9UHT - chains A and I of the 10 polymer chains in the assembly; structure by electron microscopy, 2.89 A resolution.

# Chain A
Molecule: RNA-directed RNA polymerase nsp12
From: Severe acute respiratory syndrome coronavirus 2
Notes: EC 2.7.7.48, 2.7.7.50
Reference sequence: P0DTD1 (R1AB_SARS2); residues 1-932 here correspond to UniProt positions 4393-5324 (UniProt number = residue number + 4392)
Sequence (932 residues; numbered 1 to 932; the number before each row is that of its first residue):
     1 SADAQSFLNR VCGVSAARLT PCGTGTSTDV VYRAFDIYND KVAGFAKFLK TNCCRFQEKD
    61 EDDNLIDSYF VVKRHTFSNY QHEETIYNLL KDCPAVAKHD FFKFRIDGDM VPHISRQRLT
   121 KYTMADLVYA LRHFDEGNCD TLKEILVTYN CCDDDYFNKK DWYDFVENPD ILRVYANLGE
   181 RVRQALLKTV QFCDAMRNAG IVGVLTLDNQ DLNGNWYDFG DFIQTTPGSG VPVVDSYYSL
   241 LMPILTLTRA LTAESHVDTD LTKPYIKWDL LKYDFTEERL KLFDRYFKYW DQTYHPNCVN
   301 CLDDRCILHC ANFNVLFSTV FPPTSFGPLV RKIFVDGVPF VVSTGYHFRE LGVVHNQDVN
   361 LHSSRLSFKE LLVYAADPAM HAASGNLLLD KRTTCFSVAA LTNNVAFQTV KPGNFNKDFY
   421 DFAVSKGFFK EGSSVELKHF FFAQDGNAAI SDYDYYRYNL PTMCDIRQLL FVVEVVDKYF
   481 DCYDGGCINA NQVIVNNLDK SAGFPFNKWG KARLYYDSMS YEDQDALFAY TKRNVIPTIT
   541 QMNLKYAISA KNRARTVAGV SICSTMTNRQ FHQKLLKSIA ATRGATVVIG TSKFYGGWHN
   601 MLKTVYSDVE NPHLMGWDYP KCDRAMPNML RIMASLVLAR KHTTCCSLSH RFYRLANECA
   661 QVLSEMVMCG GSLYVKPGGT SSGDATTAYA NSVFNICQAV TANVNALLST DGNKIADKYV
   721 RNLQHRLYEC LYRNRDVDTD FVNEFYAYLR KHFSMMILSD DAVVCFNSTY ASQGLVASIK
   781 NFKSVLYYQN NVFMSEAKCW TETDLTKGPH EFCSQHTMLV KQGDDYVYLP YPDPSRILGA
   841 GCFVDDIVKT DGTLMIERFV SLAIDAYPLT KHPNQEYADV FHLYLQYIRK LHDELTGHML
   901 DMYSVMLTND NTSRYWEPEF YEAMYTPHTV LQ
Disordered / not traced: 932
UniProt features mapped onto this chain:
  - region: Lys-545 to Arg-555 (Interaction with RMP Remdesivir), Thr-582 to Pro-620 (RdRp Palm N-ter)
  - active site: Ser-759, Asp-760, Asp-761
  - binding site (Mn(2+)): Asn-209, Asp-218
  - binding site (Zn(2+)): His-295, Cys-301, Cys-306, Cys-310, Cys-487, His-642, Cys-645, Cys-646
  - site: Gln-932 (Cleavage)

# Chain I
Molecule: Primer
From: Severe acute respiratory syndrome coronavirus 2
Sequence (25 nucleotides; row label = number of the first residue in the row):
     9 GCGGUAGUAG CAUGCUAGGG AGCAG

# Interface between chain A and chain I
Contacting residue pairs - 19 pairs, chain A then chain I:
  Leu-758(A) with G33(I), phosphate contact
  Ser-759(A) with G33(I), hydrogen bond to the phosphate
  Asp-760(A) with G33(I), phosphate contact
  Cys-813(A) with A32(I), phosphate contact; G33(I), sugar contact
  Ser-814(A) with G33(I), hydrogen bond to the phosphate
  Gln-815(A) with A32(I), sugar contact
  Arg-836(A) with C31(I), salt bridge to the phosphate; A32(I), salt bridge to the phosphate
  Ala-840(A) with C31(I), phosphate contact
  Lys-849(A) with G30(I), salt bridge to the phosphate
  Met-855(A) with A29(I), sugar contact
  Glu-857(A) with G28(I), sugar contact; A29(I), sugar contact
  Arg-858(A) with A29(I), sugar contact; G30(I), salt bridge to the phosphate
  Ser-861(A) with G30(I), sugar contact
  Asp-865(A) with G30(I), hydrogen bond to the sugar; C31(I), sugar contact
Other interface residues (no listed pair), chain A (18 interface residues in all): Arg-513, Lys-593, Asp-761, Leu-862
Other interface residues (no listed pair), chain I (7 interface residues in all): G27

# Summary
18 residues of chain A and 7 residues of chain I are in contact, with 3 hydrogen bonds and 4 salt bridges.
Among the polar pairs are Asp-865(A)/G30(I), Ser-759(A)/G33(I) and Ser-814(A)/G33(I).
Chain A is RNA-directed RNA polymerase nsp12 and chain I is Primer, both from Severe acute respiratory
syndrome coronavirus 2; the structure, SARS-CoV-2 E-RTC in complex with RNA-nsp9 and GMPPNP, was determined by
electron microscopy.
